6OUL - chains L and P of the 9 polymer chains in the assembly; structure by electron microscopy, 3.40 A resolution.

== Chain L ==
Molecule: RNA polymerase sigma factor RpoD
Organism: Escherichia coli
UniProt: Q0P6L9 (Q0P6L9_ECOLX); residue numbers follow UniProt; this construct covers 1-613
Chain sequence (616 residues; row label = number of the first residue in the row; numbers below 1 keep their minus sign (Ser-2 is residue -2)):
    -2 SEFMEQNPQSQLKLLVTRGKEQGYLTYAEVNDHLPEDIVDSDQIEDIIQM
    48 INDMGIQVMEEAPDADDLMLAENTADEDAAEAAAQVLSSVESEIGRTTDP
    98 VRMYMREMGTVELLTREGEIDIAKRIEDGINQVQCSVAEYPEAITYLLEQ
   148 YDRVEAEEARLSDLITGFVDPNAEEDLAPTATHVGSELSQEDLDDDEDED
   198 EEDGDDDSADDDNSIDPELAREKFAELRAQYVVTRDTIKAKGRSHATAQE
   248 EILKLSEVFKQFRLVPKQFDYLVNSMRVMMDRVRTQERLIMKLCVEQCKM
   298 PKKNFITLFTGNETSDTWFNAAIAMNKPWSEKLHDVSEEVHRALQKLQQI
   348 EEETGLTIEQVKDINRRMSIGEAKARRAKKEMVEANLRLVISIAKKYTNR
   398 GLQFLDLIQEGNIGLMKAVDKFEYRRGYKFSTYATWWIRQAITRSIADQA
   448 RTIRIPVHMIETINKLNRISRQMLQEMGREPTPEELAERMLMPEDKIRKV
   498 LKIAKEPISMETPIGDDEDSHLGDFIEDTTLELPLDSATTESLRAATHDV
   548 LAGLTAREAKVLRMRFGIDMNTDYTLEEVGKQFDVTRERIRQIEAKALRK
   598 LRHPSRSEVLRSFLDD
Not modelled in the structure: -2 to 89, 167-213, 237-242
Sequence notes: expression tag (-2 to 0)
Residues lining bound ligands:
  - chapso (1N7), molecule 1: Ile505, Thr509, Pro510, Ile511
  - chapso (1N7), molecule 2: Ile511, Asp513, Phe522

== Chain P ==
Molecule: Non-template strand of rpsTP2 DNA promoter
Sequence (85 nucleotides; row label = number of the first residue in the row):
     1 GGCGGCGCTTATTTGCACAAATCCATTGACAAAAGAAGGCTAAAAGGGCA
    51 TATTCCTCGGCCTTTGAATTGTCCATATAGAACGC
Not modelled in the structure: 1-15, 58-62, 82-85

== Interface between chain L and chain P ==
Contacting residue pairs (52):
  Arg99(L) - DC56(P)  base contact
  Met102(L) - DC55(P)  base contact
  Met102(L) - DC56(P)  base contact
  Met105(L) - DC55(P)  base contact
  Gly106(L) - DC55(P)  base contact
  Leu110(L) - DT54(P)  base contact
  Asn383(L) - DT54(P)  base contact
  Arg385(L) - DT54(P)  base contact
  Arg385(L) - DC55(P)  salt bridge to the phosphate
  Leu386(L) - DT54(P)  hydrogen bond to the base
  Lys392(L) - DC56(P)  salt bridge to the phosphate
  Lys393(L) - DT53(P)  base contact
  Lys418(L) - DG48(P)  salt bridge to the phosphate
  Lys418(L) - DA50(P)  base contact
  Phe419(L) - DA50(P)  base contact
  Glu420(L) - DA50(P)  hydrogen bond to the base
  Arg423(L) - DA50(P)  base contact
  Tyr425(L) - DA50(P)  base contact
  Tyr425(L) - DT51(P)  sugar contact
  Tyr425(L) - DA52(P)  phosphate contact
  Lys426(L) - DA52(P)  hydrogen bond to the phosphate
  Lys426(L) - DT53(P)  salt bridge to the phosphate
  Ser428(L) - DT53(P)  phosphate contact
  Ser428(L) - DT54(P)  hydrogen bond to the base
  Thr429(L) - DA50(P)  sugar contact
  Thr429(L) - DT51(P)  phosphate contact
  Thr429(L) - DA52(P)  hydrogen bond to the phosphate
  Thr429(L) - DT53(P)  base contact
  Tyr430(L) - DA50(P)  base contact
  Thr432(L) - DT53(P)  base contact
  Trp433(L) - DC49(P)  hydrogen bond to the base
  Trp433(L) - DA50(P)  sugar contact
  Trp434(L) - DG48(P)  phosphate contact
  Arg436(L) - DT53(P)  hydrogen bond to the base
  Gln437(L) - DG48(P)  base contact
  Gln437(L) - DC49(P)  base contact
  Arg441(L) - DG47(P)  base contact
  Arg451(L) - DA45(P)  salt bridge to the phosphate
  Pro453(L) - DA44(P)  phosphate contact
  Pro453(L) - DA45(P)  phosphate contact
  His455(L) - DA43(P)  phosphate contact
  His455(L) - DA44(P)  salt bridge to the phosphate
  Val582(L) - DA25(P)  phosphate contact
  Val582(L) - DT26(P)  phosphate contact
  Thr583(L) - DT26(P)  hydrogen bond to the phosphate
  Thr583(L) - DT27(P)  base contact
  Glu585(L) - DT26(P)  base contact
  Glu585(L) - DT27(P)  base contact
  Arg586(L) - DC24(P)  sugar contact
  Arg586(L) - DA25(P)  salt bridge to the phosphate
  Arg586(L) - DT26(P)  base contact
  Lys593(L) - DC24(P)  salt bridge to the phosphate
Other interface residues (no listed pair), chain L (45 interface residues in all): Asp96, Val98, Ala382, Ile388, Ser389, Thr395, Phe401, Lys414, Val454, Arg554, Asp581, Gln589
Other interface residues (no listed pair), chain P (20 interface residues in all): DC23, DG28, DT57

== Overview ==
45 residues of chain L and 20 residues of chain P are in contact, with 8 hydrogen bonds and 8 salt bridges.
Polar pairs include Leu386(L)-DT54(P), Glu420(L)-DA50(P) and Ser428(L)-DT54(P). Chain L binds chapso.
Chain L is RNA polymerase sigma factor RpoD (Escherichia coli) and chain P is Non-template strand of rpsTP2
DNA promoter; the structure, Cryo-EM structure of Escherichia coli RNAP polymerase bound to rpsTP2 promoter
DNA, was determined by electron microscopy (same publication as 6N57, 6N58 and 6P1K).
